7S9V - chains A and B; structure by electron microscopy, 3.30 A resolution.

Chain A:
Protein: DrmA
Amino-acid sequence (1325 residues; row label = number of the first residue in the row):
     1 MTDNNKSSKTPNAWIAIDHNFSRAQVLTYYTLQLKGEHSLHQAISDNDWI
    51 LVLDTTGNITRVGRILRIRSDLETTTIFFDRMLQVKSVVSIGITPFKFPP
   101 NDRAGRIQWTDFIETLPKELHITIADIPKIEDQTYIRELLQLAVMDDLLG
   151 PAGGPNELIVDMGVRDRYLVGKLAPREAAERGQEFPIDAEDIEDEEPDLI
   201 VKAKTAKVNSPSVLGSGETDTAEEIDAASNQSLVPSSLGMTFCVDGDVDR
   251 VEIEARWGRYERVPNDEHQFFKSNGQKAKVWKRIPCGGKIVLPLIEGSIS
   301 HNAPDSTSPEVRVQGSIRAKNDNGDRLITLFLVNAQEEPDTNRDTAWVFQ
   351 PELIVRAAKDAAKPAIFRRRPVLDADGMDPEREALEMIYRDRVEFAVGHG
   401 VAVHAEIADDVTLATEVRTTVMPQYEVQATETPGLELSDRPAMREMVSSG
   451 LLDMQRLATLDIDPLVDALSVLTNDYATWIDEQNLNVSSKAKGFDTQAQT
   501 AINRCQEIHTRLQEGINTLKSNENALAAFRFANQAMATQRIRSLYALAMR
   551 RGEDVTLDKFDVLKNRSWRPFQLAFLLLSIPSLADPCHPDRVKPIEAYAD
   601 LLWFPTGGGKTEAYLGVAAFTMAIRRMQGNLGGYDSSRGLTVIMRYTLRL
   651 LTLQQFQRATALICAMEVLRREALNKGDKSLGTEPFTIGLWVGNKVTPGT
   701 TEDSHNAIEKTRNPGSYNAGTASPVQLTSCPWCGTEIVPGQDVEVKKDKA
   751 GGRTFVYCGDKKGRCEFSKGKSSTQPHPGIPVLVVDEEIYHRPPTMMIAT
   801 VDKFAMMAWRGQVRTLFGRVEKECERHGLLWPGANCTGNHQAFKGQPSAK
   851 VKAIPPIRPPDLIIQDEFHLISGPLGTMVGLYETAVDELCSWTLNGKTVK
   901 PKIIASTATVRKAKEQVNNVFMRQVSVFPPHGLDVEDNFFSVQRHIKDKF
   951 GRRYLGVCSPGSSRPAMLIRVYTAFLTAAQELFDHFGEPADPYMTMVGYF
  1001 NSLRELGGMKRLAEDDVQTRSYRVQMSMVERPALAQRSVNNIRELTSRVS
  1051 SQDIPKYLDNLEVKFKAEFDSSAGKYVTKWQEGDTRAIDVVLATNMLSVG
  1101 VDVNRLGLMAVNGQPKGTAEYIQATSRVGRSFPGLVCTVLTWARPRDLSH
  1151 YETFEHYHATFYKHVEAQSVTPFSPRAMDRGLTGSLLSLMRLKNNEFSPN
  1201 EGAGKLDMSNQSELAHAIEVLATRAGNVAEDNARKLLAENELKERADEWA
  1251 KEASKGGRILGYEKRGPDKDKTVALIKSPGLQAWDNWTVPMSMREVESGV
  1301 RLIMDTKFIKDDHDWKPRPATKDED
Disordered / not traced: 1-12, 714-722, 1318-1325
Small-molecule neighbours: ADP (adenosine-5'-diphosphate): Arg540, Ser567, Trp568, Arg569, Gln572, Thr606, Gly607, Gly608, Gly609, Lys610, Thr611, Glu612, Arg658
What the authors report for this chain:
  - conformationally variable residues (order/disorder transition): Arg176 to Ser232
  - specificity-determining residues: Val1296 (proposed by the authors, not directly observed)

Chain B:
Protein: DrmB
Amino-acid sequence (619 residues; each row starts with the number of its first residue):
     1 MIINNKTPVGEVRPSQLLWTYGPGALIDLPSLSVVTLGIDRWERERCQPI
    51 QEARLLAAVRKVLGPQVENLRMPPFQKSELVDPWSAEANIGVPVRPFPRW
   101 MRCVKCGLLSPFDDGLLEIKEDRFRAERTRFVHKGCTGSKGNLPAKDADA
   151 VPARFLLACRDGHLDDFPWHYFVHGGNSTCKGTLRFFESGASLQTENLWV
   201 RCDSCEASRSMAHAFGKAGKENLPACRGRHPHLDQFDIDCGEEPRAVLLG
   251 ATNSWFPITLSALAIPQSKNPLSQLIQDGWPLFEAITAEVMVPIVVQTLK
   301 LTGGLPGIDKYSVSDIWSAIEMHRSGGDSEFVGEADIKGPEWEVLTEANP
   351 PTDYPHFMSKKIGTPAQFIPYISRVLLLERLREVNALLGFTRVEAPEGSG
   401 EINERPQMASLARNKPEWVPANQVHGEGIFIQFNEKTLVAWESLDAVKQV
   451 DEMLRGGHTGWRNSRNLDPNEDYPGIRYAMLHTLSHLLIRELALECGYNA
   501 ASIRERIYADTSNGSPQAGILIYTAAADSDGTLGGLVDLGKPENLGRLLV
   551 QALNRSKICSSDPLCSEHNPEKDRSLHAAACHACTLVAETSCEQGNRYLD
   601 RSLLIPTLERIHAAFFKGF
Disordered / not traced: 1-4, 76-87, 268-334, 398-404

How chain A and chain B interact:
Pairs across the interface (109):
  Met162(A) - Leu193(B)  hydrophobic
  Asp166(A) - Leu193(B)
  Arg176(A) - Leu564(B)
  Glu180(A) - Lys572(B)  salt bridge
  Phe185(A) - Phe215(B)  hydrophobic
  Pro186(A) - Glu196(B)
  Ile187(A) - Asn197(B)
  Ala189(A) - Ala212(B)
  Ile192(A) - Asn197(B)
  Glu193(A) - His213(B)  salt bridge
  Asp198(A) - Trp199(B)
  Ile200(A) - Ser189(B)
  Ile200(A) - Gly190(B)
  Val201(A) - Phe187(B)  hydrophobic
  Val201(A) - Glu188(B)
  Val201(A) - Trp199(B)
  Lys202(A) - Phe187(B)
  Lys202(A) - Glu188(B)  hydrogen bond (backbone-backbone)
  Ala203(A) - Phe186(B)
  Ala203(A) - Phe187(B)
  Lys204(A) - Phe186(B)  hydrogen bond (backbone-backbone)
  Lys204(A) - Glu188(B)
  Thr205(A) - Val104(B)
  Thr205(A) - Lys105(B)
  Ala206(A) - Val104(B)  hydrogen bond (backbone-backbone)
  Gly217(A) - Arg128(B)
  Glu218(A) - Arg128(B)
  Leu233(A) - His582(B)
  Ser236(A) - Leu564(B)
  Ser237(A) - Pro563(B)
  Ser316(A) - Leu608(B)
  Arg318(A) - Ile558(B)
  Thr329(A) - Ile558(B)
  Phe331(A) - Asp562(B)
  Phe331(A) - Pro563(B)  hydrophobic
  Asp376(A) - Gln367(B)  hydrogen bond
  His399(A) - Ile558(B)
  His399(A) - Cys559(B)
  Arg970(A) - Leu193(B)
  Arg1011(A) - Pro30(B)  hydrogen bond (side chain-backbone)
  Arg1020(A) - Ala191(B)  hydrogen bond (side chain-backbone)
  Arg1020(A) - Ser192(B)
  Arg1020(A) - Gln194(B)  hydrogen bond (side chain-backbone)
  Arg1023(A) - Gly190(B)  hydrogen bond (side chain-backbone)
  Arg1023(A) - Ser192(B)
  Arg1031(A) - Ser192(B)  hydrogen bond
  Lys1116(A) - Gly497(B)
  Lys1116(A) - Tyr498(B)
  Lys1116(A) - Asn499(B)
  Pro1145(A) - Arg490(B)
  Glu1152(A) - Ser560(B)  hydrogen bond
  Thr1171(A) - Leu533(B)
  Thr1171(A) - Gly534(B)
  Pro1175(A) - Met358(B)  hydrophobic
  Pro1175(A) - Glu379(B)
  Pro1175(A) - Arg380(B)
  Arg1176(A) - Glu379(B)
  Arg1176(A) - Arg380(B)
  Arg1176(A) - Leu381(B)
  Arg1176(A) - His425(B)
  Arg1176(A) - Gly426(B)
  Arg1176(A) - Leu533(B)
  Asp1179(A) - Arg380(B)  salt bridge
  Glu1241(A) - Arg380(B)  salt bridge
  Leu1281(A) - Phe75(B)  hydrophobic
  Ser1298(A) - Phe75(B)
  Gly1299(A) - Val12(B)
  Gly1299(A) - Phe75(B)
  Val1300(A) - Glu11(B)
  Val1300(A) - Val12(B)  hydrogen bond (backbone-backbone)
  Val1300(A) - Pro74(B)
  Arg1301(A) - Pro8(B)
  Arg1301(A) - Gly10(B)
  Arg1301(A) - Ala88(B)
  Arg1301(A) - Ile90(B)
  Arg1301(A) - Gly91(B)
  Arg1301(A) - Val92(B)  hydrogen bond (backbone-backbone)
  Leu1302(A) - Pro8(B)
  Leu1302(A) - Val9(B)  hydrogen bond (backbone-backbone)
  Leu1302(A) - Gly10(B)  hydrogen bond (backbone-backbone)
  Leu1302(A) - Val92(B)
  Ile1303(A) - Lys6(B)
  Ile1303(A) - Thr7(B)
  Ile1303(A) - Gly91(B)
  Ile1303(A) - Val92(B)  hydrogen bond (backbone-backbone)
  Ile1303(A) - Pro93(B)
  Ile1303(A) - Val94(B)  hydrogen bond (backbone-backbone)
  Met1304(A) - Lys6(B)
  Met1304(A) - Thr7(B)  hydrogen bond (backbone-backbone)
  Met1304(A) - Val9(B)  hydrophobic
  Met1304(A) - Val94(B)  hydrophobic
  Met1304(A) - Pro96(B)  hydrophobic
  Met1304(A) - Phe131(B)  hydrophobic
  Asp1305(A) - Val94(B)
  Asp1305(A) - Arg95(B)
  Asp1305(A) - Pro96(B)
  Lys1307(A) - Arg99(B)
  Phe1308(A) - Asp113(B)
  Ile1309(A) - Arg99(B)
  Ile1309(A) - Asp113(B)
  His1313(A) - Arg227(B)  hydrogen bond (backbone-side chain)
  Asp1314(A) - Arg227(B)
  Trp1315(A) - Leu157(B)  hydrophobic
  Trp1315(A) - Asp166(B)
  Trp1315(A) - Pro168(B)  hydrophobic
  Trp1315(A) - Pro224(B)  hydrophobic
  Trp1315(A) - Arg227(B)
  Lys1316(A) - Pro224(B)
  Lys1316(A) - Ala225(B)  hydrogen bond (backbone-backbone)
Other interface residues (no listed pair), chain A (86 interface residues in all): Arg167, Pro197, Thr219, Ala222, Glu223, Glu224, Ala227, Gln314, Val333, Ala375, Gly400, Pro874, Thr877, Met878, Ala966, Arg1004, Val1024, Trp1142, Ser1149, Glu1166, Ala1167, Ser1174, Ala1177, Arg1180, Arg1234, Val1296, Thr1306, Pro1317
Other interface residues (no listed pair), chain B (96 interface residues in all): Asn5, Arg13, Pro14, Asp28, Leu29, Leu32, Pro73, Asn89, Gly107, Phe112, Ile119, Glu127, Asp165, Tyr171, Thr195, Arg201, Ser208, Ala218, Asp234, Phe236, Thr252, Leu494, Glu495, Cys496, Ala527, Asp528, Asp538, Val550, Glu567
Interface features reported in the paper:
  - interface residues, chain A: Val1296(A)

In short:
Chain A and chain B form an interface of 86 and 96 residues respectively; the contacts include 19 hydrogen
bonds and 4 salt bridges. Polar contacts include Glu180(A)-Lys572(B), Glu193(A)-His213(B) and
Asp1179(A)-Arg380(B). Chain A binds ADP. From the paper: the interface residue Val1296(A); the specificity
determinant Val1296(A).
Chain A is DrmA and chain B is DrmB; the structure, DrmAB:ADP, was determined by electron microscopy (same
publication as 7S9W).
